8Z6W - chains A and C of the 9 polymer chains in the assembly; structure by electron microscopy, 3.04 A resolution.

Chain A (and C):
Molecule: Spike glycoprotein, Fibritin, Expression Tag
Source organism: Severe acute respiratory syndrome coronavirus 2
Notes: chain C of this document is another copy of the same molecule, construct and numbering; everything in this record applies to it too
Reference sequence: chimeric construct of P0DTC2, P10104: residues 18-1208 from P0DTC2 (SPIKE_SARS2) positions 14-1204 (UniProt number = residue number - 4); residues 1211-1238 from P10104 positions 458-485 (UniProt number = residue number - 753)
Amino-acid sequence (1295 residues; numbered -6 to 1288; the number before each row is that of its first residue; numbers below 1 keep their minus sign (Met-6 is residue -6)):
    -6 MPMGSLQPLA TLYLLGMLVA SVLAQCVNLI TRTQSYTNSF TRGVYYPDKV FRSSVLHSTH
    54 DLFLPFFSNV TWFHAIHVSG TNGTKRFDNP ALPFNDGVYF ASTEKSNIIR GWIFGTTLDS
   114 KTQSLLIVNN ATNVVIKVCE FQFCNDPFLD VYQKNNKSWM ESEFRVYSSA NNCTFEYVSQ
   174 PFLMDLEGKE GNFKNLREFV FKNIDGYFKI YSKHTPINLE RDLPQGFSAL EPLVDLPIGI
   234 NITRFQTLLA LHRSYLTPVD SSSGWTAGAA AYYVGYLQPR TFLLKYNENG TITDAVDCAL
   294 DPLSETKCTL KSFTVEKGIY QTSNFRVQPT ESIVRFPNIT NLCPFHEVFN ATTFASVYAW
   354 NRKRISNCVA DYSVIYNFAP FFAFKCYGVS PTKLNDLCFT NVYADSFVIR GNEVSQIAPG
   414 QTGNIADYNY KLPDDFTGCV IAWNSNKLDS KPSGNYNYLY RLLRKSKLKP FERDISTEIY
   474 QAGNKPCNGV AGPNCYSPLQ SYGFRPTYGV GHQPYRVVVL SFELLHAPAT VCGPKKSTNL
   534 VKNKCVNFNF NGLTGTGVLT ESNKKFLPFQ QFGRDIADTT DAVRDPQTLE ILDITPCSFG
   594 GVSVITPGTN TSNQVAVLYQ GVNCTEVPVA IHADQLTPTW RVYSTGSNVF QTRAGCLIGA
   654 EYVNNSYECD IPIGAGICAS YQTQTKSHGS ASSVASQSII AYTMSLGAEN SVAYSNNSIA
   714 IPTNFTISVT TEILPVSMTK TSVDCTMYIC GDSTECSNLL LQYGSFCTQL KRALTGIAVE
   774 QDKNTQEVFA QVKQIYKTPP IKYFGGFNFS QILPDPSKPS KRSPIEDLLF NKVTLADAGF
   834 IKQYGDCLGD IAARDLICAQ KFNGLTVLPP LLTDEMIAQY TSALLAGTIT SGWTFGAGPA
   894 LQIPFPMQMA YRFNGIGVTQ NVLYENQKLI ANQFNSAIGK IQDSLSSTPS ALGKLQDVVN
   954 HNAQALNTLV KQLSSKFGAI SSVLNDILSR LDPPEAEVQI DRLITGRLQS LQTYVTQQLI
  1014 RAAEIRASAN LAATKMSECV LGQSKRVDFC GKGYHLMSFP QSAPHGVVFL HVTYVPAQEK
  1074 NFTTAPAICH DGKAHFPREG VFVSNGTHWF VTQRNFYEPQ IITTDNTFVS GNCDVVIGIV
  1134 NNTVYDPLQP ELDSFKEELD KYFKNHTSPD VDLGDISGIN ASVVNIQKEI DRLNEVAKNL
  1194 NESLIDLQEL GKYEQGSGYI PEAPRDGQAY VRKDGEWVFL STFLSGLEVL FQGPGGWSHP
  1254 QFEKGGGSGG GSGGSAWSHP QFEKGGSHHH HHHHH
Unresolved in the structure: -6 to 25, 69-77, 147-151, 175-179, 187, 261-263, 679-687, 1145-1288
Cystine bridges: Cys132-Cys166, Cys291-Cys301, Cys336-Cys361, Cys379-Cys432, Cys391-Cys525, Cys480-Cys488, Cys538-Cys590, Cys617-Cys649, Cys662-Cys671, Cys738-Cys760, Cys743-Cys749, Cys840-Cys851, Cys1032-Cys1043, Cys1082-Cys1126
Sequence notes: initiating methionine (-6); expression tag (-5 to 17); variant Ile23 (Thr19 in P0DTC2), Ser28 (Ala27 in P0DTC2), His53 (Gln52 in P0DTC2), Ala84 (Val83 in P0DTC2), Asp143 (Gly142 in P0DTC2), Gln146 (His in P0DTC2), Glu183 (Gln in P0DTC2), Glu213 (Val in P0DTC2), Val252 (Gly in P0DTC2), His339 (Gly in P0DTC2), Thr346 (Arg in P0DTC2), Ile368 (Leu in P0DTC2), Phe371 (Ser in P0DTC2), Pro373 (Ser in P0DTC2), Phe375 (Ser in P0DTC2), Ala376 (Thr in P0DTC2), Asn405 (Asp in P0DTC2), Ser408 (Arg in P0DTC2), Asn417 (Lys in P0DTC2), Lys440 (Asn in P0DTC2), Pro445 (Val in P0DTC2), Ser446 (Gly in P0DTC2), Leu456 (Phe in P0DTC2), Lys460 (Asn in P0DTC2), Asn477 (Ser in P0DTC2), Ala484 (Glu in P0DTC2), Pro486 (Phe in P0DTC2), Ser490 (Phe in P0DTC2), Arg498 (Gln in P0DTC2), Tyr501 (Asn in P0DTC2), Gly614 (Asp in P0DTC2), Tyr655 (His in P0DTC2), Lys679 (Asn in P0DTC2), His681 (Pro in P0DTC2), Lys764 (Asn in P0DTC2), Tyr796 (Asp in P0DTC2), His954 (Gln in P0DTC2), Lys969 (Asn in P0DTC2), Pro986 (Lys in P0DTC2), Pro987 (Val in P0DTC2); conflict Lys478 (Thr in P0DTC2), His505 (Tyr in P0DTC2), Gly682 (Arg in P0DTC2), Ser683 (Arg in P0DTC2), Ser685 (Arg in P0DTC2), Pro817 (Phe in P0DTC2), Pro892 (Ala in P0DTC2), Pro899 (Ala in P0DTC2), Pro942 (Ala in P0DTC2); linker (1209-1210)
Swiss-Prot annotation at these positions:
  - glycosylation (N-linked (GlcNAc...) asparagine): Asn21 (complex), Asn126 (hybrid)

Interface between chain A and chain C:
Residue-residue contacts (187; chain A residue first):
  Lys42(A) with Ala520(C); Phe562(C); Gln563(C); Phe565(C)
  Val43(A) with Phe565(C); Gly566(C); Arg567(C)
  Phe44(A) with Lys558(C); Phe559(C), hydrophobic; Gln563(C); Phe565(C), hydrogen bond (backbone-backbone); Gly566(C); Arg567(C)
  Arg45(A) with Arg567(C)
  Val48(A) with Ile569(C), hydrophobic
  Lys114(A) with Glu471(C)
  Gln116(A) with Ile468(C)
  Asn165(A) with Ile468(C)
  Asp198(A) with Pro463(C); Phe464(C)
  Gly199(A) with Pro463(C); Phe464(C)
  Tyr200(A) with Arg355(C); Tyr396(C)
  Glu224(A) with Leu560(C); Phe562(C)
  Pro225(A) with Phe562(C)
  Asp228(A) with Tyr396(C)
  Pro230(A) with Arg355(C); Tyr396(C)
  Ile231(A) with Arg466(C)
  Gly232(A) with Phe464(C); Arg466(C), hydrogen bond (backbone-backbone)
  Tyr369(A) with Asn405(C); His505(C)
  Asn370(A) with His505(C)
  Phe371(A) with His505(C), hydrogen bond (backbone-side chain)
  Pro373(A) with Val503(C); Gly504(C); His505(C)
  Thr385(A) with Gln414(C); Thr415(C), hydrogen bond
  Asp737(A) with Phe318(C); Phe592(C)
  Met740(A) with Phe592(C), hydrophobic
  Asp745(A) with Thr549(C)
  Gln755(A) with Ser968(C); Lys969(C), hydrogen bond (backbone-backbone); Phe970(C)
  Tyr756(A) with Gln965(C); Ser968(C), hydrogen bond (backbone-side chain); Phe970(C)
  Gly757(A) with Gln965(C); Ser968(C)
  Ser758(A) with Gln965(C)
  Phe759(A) with Gln965(C); Phe970(C), hydrophobic; Ser1003(C)
  Gln762(A) with Thr961(C), hydrogen bond; Gln965(C); Thr1006(C)
  Lys764(A) with Gln314(C); Thr315(C); Phe318(C)
  Arg765(A) with Gln957(C), hydrogen bond
  Lys786(A) with Leu699(C); Gly700(C); Ala701(C)
  Gln787(A) with Ala701(C); Asn703(C)
  Ile788(A) with Leu699(C), hydrophobic; Ala701(C), hydrogen bond (backbone-backbone); Glu702(C); Asn703(C), hydrogen bond (backbone-backbone)
  Tyr789(A) with Asn703(C); Val705(C), hydrophobic
  Lys790(A) with Glu702(C); Asn703(C), hydrogen bond (backbone-backbone)
  Pro792(A) with Tyr707(C), hydrophobic
  Lys795(A) with Asn709(C)
  Phe797(A) with Tyr707(C), hydrophobic
  Phe833(A) with Arg646(C)
  Ile834(A) with Asn616(C); Gln644(C); Arg646(C), hydrogen bond (backbone-backbone)
  Gln836(A) with Asn616(C)
  Tyr837(A) with Pro589(C), hydrogen bond (side chain-backbone); Cys590(C)
  Leu841(A) with Thr553(C); Thr588(C)
  Ile844(A) with Asp586(C)
  Lys854(A) with Phe592(C)
  Phe855(A) with Pro589(C), hydrophobic
  Gly857(A) with Phe592(C)
  Leu861(A) with Gln613(C)
  Pro862(A) with Ala647(C), hydrophobic
  Pro863(A) with Ala668(C), hydrogen bond (backbone-backbone)
  Leu864(A) with Pro665(C), hydrophobic; Gly667(C); Ala668(C); Gly669(C), hydrogen bond (backbone-backbone); Met697(C), hydrophobic
  Thr866(A) with Arg646(C), hydrogen bond
  Met869(A) with Gly669(C); Thr696(C); Met697(C), hydrophobic; Leu699(C)
  Gln872(A) with Leu699(C)
  Tyr873(A) with Leu699(C), hydrogen bond (side chain-backbone)
  Thr883(A) with Val705(C)
  Trp886(A) with Tyr1047(C); Arg1107(C)
  Gly889(A) with Lys1045(C)
  Ala890(A) with Lys1045(C); Gly1046(C); Tyr1047(C), hydrophobic
  Gly891(A) with Lys1045(C)
  Pro892(A) with Pro1069(C); Glu1072(C)
  Ala893(A) with Val705(C), hydrophobic
  Leu894(A) with Ala713(C); Pro715(C), hydrophobic; Glu1072(C)
  Gln895(A) with Val705(C); Ala706(C); Ser711(C); Ile712(C); Ala713(C), hydrogen bond (backbone-backbone); Asn1074(C), hydrogen bond
  Ile896(A) with Tyr707(C); Ser711(C); Arg1107(C)
  Pro897(A) with Tyr707(C), hydrophobic; Ser708(C); Asn709(C); Ser711(C)
  Phe898(A) with Tyr707(C), hydrogen bond (backbone-side chain)
  Met900(A) with Thr1077(C), hydrogen bond; Val1094(C), hydrophobic
  Tyr904(A) with Gly1093(C), hydrogen bond (side chain-backbone); Val1094(C); Arg1107(C)
  Gln913(A) with Pro1090(C)
  Asn914(A) with Phe1089(C); Phe1121(C); Ser1123(C)
  Tyr917(A) with Pro1079(C); Phe1089(C), hydrophobic; Val1128(C)
  Gln920(A) with Ile1130(C)
  Val963(A) with Ala570(C)
  Lys964(A) with Ile569(C)
  Ser967(A) with Ala570(C); Asp571(C)
  Ile973(A) with Gly381(C)
  Asn978(A) with Thr547(C), hydrogen bond (side chain-backbone); Gly548(C)
  Asp979(A) with His519(C), salt bridge; Leu546(C)
  Ser982(A) with Lys386(C); Leu390(C); Gly545(C); Thr547(C)
  Arg983(A) with Gly381(C), hydrogen bond (side chain-backbone); Val382(C); Ser383(C), hydrogen bond (backbone-backbone); Lys386(C); Leu390(C); Thr430(C); Leu517(C)
  Leu984(A) with Gly381(C); Val382(C), hydrophobic; Ser383(C)
  Asp985(A) with Ser383(C), hydrogen bond
  Gln1005(A) with Gln1002(C), hydrogen bond; Thr1006(C)
  Leu1012(A) with Ile1013(C), hydrophobic
  Arg1019(A) with Glu1017(C), salt bridge
  Thr1027(A) with Arg1039(C)
  Ser1030(A) with Val1040(C); Asp1041(C)
  Glu1031(A) with Arg1039(C), salt bridge
  Leu1034(A) with Val1040(C); Asp1041(C)
  Gly1035(A) with Val1040(C)
  Arg1039(A) with Arg1039(C)
  Glu1111(A) with Ser1123(C)
Also at the interface, not in a pair above, chain A (126 interface residues in all): Tyr39, Asp41, Thr115, Glu133, Ile233, Asn234, Asn282, Pro412, Asp427, Lys440, Val736, Thr768, Glu773, Gly832, Lys835, Leu849, Leu865, Glu868, Ile882, Thr887, Pro899, Glu918, Leu966, Ser975, Val976, Leu981, Asp994, Gln1002, Thr1009, Gln1113
Also at the interface, not in a pair above, chain C (129 interface residues in all): Asn394, Glu465, Ser469, Thr500, Gly502, Ser514, Lys557, Gln564, Ser591, Gly614, Val615, Glu619, Thr645, Ile666, Cys671, Ser704, Asn710, Gly971, Pro986, Pro987, Gly999, Thr1009, Gln1010, Val1068, Ala1078, Val1129

In short:
Chain A and chain C form an interface of 126 and 129 residues respectively, with 27 hydrogen bonds and 3 salt
bridges. Polar pairs include Asp979(A)-His519(C), Arg1019(A)-Glu1017(C) and Glu1031(A)-Arg1039(C).
Both chains are Spike glycoprotein, Fibritin, Expression Tag (Severe acute respiratory syndrome coronavirus
2). Entry 8Z6W (Structure of EG.5.1 S trimer with 3 down-RBDs complex with antibody CYFN1006-2) was determined
by electron microscopy.
